PDB entry 4ZN8 | X-ray diffraction, 3.00 A resolution | chains B and C of the 4 polymer chains in the assembly

Chain B (and C):
Protein: computationally modified engrailed homeodomain
Organism: Drosophila melanogaster
Notes: chain C of this document is another copy of the same molecule, construct and numbering; everything in this record applies to it too
Sequence (51 residues; each row starts with the number of its first residue):
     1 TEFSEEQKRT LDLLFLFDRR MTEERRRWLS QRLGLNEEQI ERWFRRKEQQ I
Disordered / not traced: 1, 51 (chain C: 1-2, 49-51)
Modified / non-standard residues: Mse21 (selenomethionine)

How chain B and chain C interact:
Contacting residue pairs - 20 pairs, chain B then chain C:
  L13(B) with W28(C), hydrophobic; R32(C)
  L16(B) with W28(C), hydrophobic
  F17(B) with R25(C); W28(C), hydrophobic
  R20(B) with W28(C); Q31(C), hydrogen bond
  Mse21(B) with Mse21(C); E24(C); R25(C)
  E24(B) with E24(C)
  R25(B) with F17(C); Mse21(C)
  W28(B) with L13(C), hydrophobic; L16(C), hydrophobic; F17(C), hydrophobic; R20(C)
  Q31(B) with R20(C), hydrogen bond
  R32(B) with L13(C); L16(C)

In short:
Chain B and chain C each contribute 10 residues to their interface, with 2 hydrogen bonds. Its one
hydrogen-bonded contact is R20(B)-Q31(C).
Both chains are computationally modified engrailed homeodomain (Drosophila melanogaster). Entry 4ZN8 (Using
molecular dynamics simulations to predict domain swapping of computationally designed protein variants) was
determined by X-ray diffraction, deposited together with 4NDK.
